PDB entry 3WTX | X-ray diffraction, 2.80 A resolution | chains A and D of the 5 polymer chains in the assembly

[Chain A]
Name: Runt-related transcription factor 1
From: Mus musculus
UniProt: Q03347 (RUNX1_MOUSE); numbering as in UniProt (aligned over 60-263)
Chain sequence (204 residues; each row starts with the number of its first residue):
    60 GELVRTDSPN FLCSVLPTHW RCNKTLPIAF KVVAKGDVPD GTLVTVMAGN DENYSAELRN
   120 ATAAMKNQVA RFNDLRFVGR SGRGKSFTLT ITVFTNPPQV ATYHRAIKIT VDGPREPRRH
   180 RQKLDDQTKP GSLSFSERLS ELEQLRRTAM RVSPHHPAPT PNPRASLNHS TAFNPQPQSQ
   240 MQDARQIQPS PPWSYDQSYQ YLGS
Disordered / not traced: 178-263
Differences from the reference sequence: engineered mutation Lys94 (Leu in Q03347)
Curated features (UniProtKB/Swiss-Prot):
  - region (Interaction with DNA): Arg80 to Thr84, Arg135 to Gly143, Ile168 to Arg177
  - binding site (chloride): Asn112, Glu116, Arg139, Val170
  - modified residue (Phosphoserine): Ser193, Ser212, Ser249
  - mutagenesis: Arg80 (R80A: Interferes with DNA-binding), Asn109 (N109A: Interferes with heterodimerization), Tyr113 (Y113A: Interferes with heterodimerization), Arg142 (R142A: Interferes with DNA-binding), Lys144 (K144M: Interferes with DNA-binding), Thr149 (T149A: Interferes with heterodimerization), Val170 (V170A: No effect), Asp171 (D171A: Interferes with DNA-binding), Arg174 (R174A: Interferes with DNA-binding), Arg177 (R177A: Interferes with DNA-binding), Ser249 (S249A: Reduced phosphorylation)
From the paper describing this entry:
  - mutagenesis - R80K, V170A: abolished binding to phosphorylated Ets1 with Runx1
  - mutagenesis - R80K, V170A: decreased signaling in response to phosphorylated Ets1 and Runx1
  - mutagenesis - R80K, V170A: abolished binding to Protein C-ets-1
  - mutagenesis - R80K, V170A: decreased signaling with Protein C-ets-1

[Chain D]
Molecule: 15-nt DNA strand
Sequence (15 nucleotides; row label = number of the first residue in the row):
     1 GAAGCCACAT CCTCT

[Interface between chain A and chain D]
Pairs across the interface (16; chain A residue first):
  His78(A) - DG4(D)  salt bridge to the phosphate
  Arg139(A) - DC5(D)  salt bridge to the phosphate
  Arg139(A) - DC6(D)  salt bridge to the phosphate
  Arg142(A) - DA2(D)  hydrogen bond to the base
  Arg142(A) - DA3(D)  hydrogen bond to the sugar
  Arg142(A) - DG4(D)  phosphate contact
  Gly143(A) - DG4(D)  hydrogen bond to the phosphate
  Lys167(A) - DG4(D)  salt bridge to the phosphate
  Thr169(A) - DG4(D)  phosphate contact
  Thr169(A) - DC5(D)  phosphate contact
  Val170(A) - DC5(D)  hydrogen bond to the phosphate
  Val170(A) - DC6(D)  base contact
  Asp171(A) - DC5(D)  hydrogen bond to the base
  Asp171(A) - DC6(D)  hydrogen bond to the base
  Arg174(A) - DC5(D)  base contact
  Arg177(A) - DG4(D)  hydrogen bond to the base
Also at the interface, not in a pair above, chain A (11 interface residues in all): Gly141
Also at the interface, not in a pair above, chain D (6 interface residues in all): DG1

[In short]
11 residues of chain A face 6 of chain D across their interface, with 7 hydrogen bonds and 4 salt bridges.
Among the polar pairs are Arg142(A)-DA2(D), Asp171(A)-DC5(D) and Asp171(A)-DC6(D). From the paper: R80K and
V170A of chain A abolish binding to phosphorylated Ets1 with Runx1; R80K and V170A of chain A reduce signaling
in response to phosphorylated Ets1 and Runx1.
Here chain A is Runt-related transcription factor 1 (Mus musculus) and chain D is a 15-nt DNA strand. Entry
3WTX (Crystal structure of the complex comprised of ETS1(Y329A), RUNX1, CBFBETA, and the tcralpha gene
enhancer DNA) was determined by X-ray diffraction (same publication as 3WTS, 3WTT, 3WTU, 3WTV, 3WTW and 3WU1).
